3J2W - chains N and D of the 20 polymer chains in the assembly; structure by electron microscopy, 5.00 A resolution (low resolution: residue-level contacts below are approximate; hydrogen-bond / salt-bridge calls are withheld).

[Chain N]
Name: Glycoprotein E2
Source organism: Chikungunya virus
UniProtKB: Q1H8W5 (Q1H8W5_CHIKV); residues 1507-1842 here correspond to UniProt positions 332-667 (UniProt number = residue number - 1175)
Chain sequence (336 residues; numbered 1507 to 1842; the number before each row is that of its first residue):
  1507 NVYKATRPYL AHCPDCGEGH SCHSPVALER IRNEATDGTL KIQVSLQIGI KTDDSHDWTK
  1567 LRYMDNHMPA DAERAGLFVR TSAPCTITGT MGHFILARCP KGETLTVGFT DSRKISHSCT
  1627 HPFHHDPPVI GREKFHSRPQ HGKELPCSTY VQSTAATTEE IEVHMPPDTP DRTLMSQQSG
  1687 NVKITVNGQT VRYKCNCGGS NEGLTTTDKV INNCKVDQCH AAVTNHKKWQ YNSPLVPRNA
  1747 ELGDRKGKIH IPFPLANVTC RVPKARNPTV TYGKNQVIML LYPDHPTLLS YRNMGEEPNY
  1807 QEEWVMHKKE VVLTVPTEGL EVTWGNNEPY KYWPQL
Disulfides: Cys-1519/Cys-1625, Cys-1522/Cys-1528, Cys-1591/Cys-1605, Cys-1653/Cys-1766, Cys-1701/Cys-1725, Cys-1703/Cys-1720

[Chain D]
Name: Glycoprotein E1
Source organism: Chikungunya virus
UniProtKB: Q1H8W5 (Q1H8W5_CHIKV); residues 3001-3393 here correspond to UniProt positions 810-1202 (UniProt number = residue number - 2191)
Chain sequence (393 residues; each row starts with the number of its first residue):
  3001 YEHVTVIPNT VGVPYKTLVN RPGYSPMVLE MELLSVTLEP TLSLDYITCE YKTVIPSPYV
  3061 KCCGTAECKD KNLPDYSCKV FTGVYPFMWG GAYCFCDAEN TQLSEAHVEK SESCKTEFAS
  3121 AYRAHTASAS AKLRVLYQGN NITVTAYANG DHAVTVKDAK FIVGPMSSAW TPFDNKIVVY
  3181 KGDVYNMDYP PFGAGRPGQF GDIQSRTPES KDVYANTQLV LQRPAAGTVH VPYSQAPSGF
  3241 KYWLKERGAS LQHTAPFGCQ IATNPVRAVN CAVGNMPISI DIPEAAFTRV VDAPSLTDMS
  3301 CEVPACTHSS DFGGVAIIKY AASKKGKCAV HSMTNAVTIR EAEIEVEGNS QLQISFSTAL
  3361 ASAEFRVQVC STQVHCAAEC HPPKDHIVNY PAS
Disulfides: Cys-3049/Cys-3114, Cys-3062/Cys-3094, Cys-3063/Cys-3096, Cys-3068/Cys-3078, Cys-3259/Cys-3271, Cys-3306/Cys-3380, Cys-3328/Cys-3370

[Interface between chain N and chain D]
Residue-residue contacts - 20 pairs, chain N then chain D:
  Gln-1646(N) with Thr-3228(D)
  His-1647(N) with Ala-3225(D); Ala-3226(D); Thr-3228(D)
  Arg-1772(N) with Gln-3235(D)
  Asn-1773(N) with Ser-3234(D)
  Pro-1774(N) with Gln-3218(D)
  Thr-1775(N) with Pro-3197(D); Gln-3218(D); Ala-3236(D)
  Val-1776(N) with Gln-3218(D)
  Leu-1786(N) with Pro-3197(D); Gly-3198(D)
  Tyr-1788(N) with Gly-3198(D); Pro-3237(D); Ser-3238(D); Tyr-3242(D)
  Lys-1814(N) with Lys-3241(D); Tyr-3242(D); Lys-3245(D)
Interface residues without a listed pair, chain D (15 interface residues in all): Gln-3199

[Summary]
10 residues of chain N face 15 of chain D across their interface.
Chain N is Glycoprotein E2 and chain D is Glycoprotein E1, both from Chikungunya virus; the structure,
Electron cryo-microscopy of Chikungunya virus, was determined by electron microscopy, deposited together with
3J2X and 3J30.
